PDB entry 6Q06 | electron microscopy, 2.70 A resolution | chains A and B of the 3 polymer chains in the assembly

# Chain A (and B)
Protein: Spike glycoprotein
Organism: Human betacoronavirus 2c EMC/2012
Notes: chain B of this document is another copy of the same molecule, construct and numbering; everything in this record applies to it too
Reference sequence: K0BRG7 (K0BRG7_9BETC); numbering as in UniProt (aligned over 19-1294)
Amino-acid sequence (1359 residues; row label = number of the first residue in the row; numbers below 1 keep their minus sign (Met-13 is residue -13)):
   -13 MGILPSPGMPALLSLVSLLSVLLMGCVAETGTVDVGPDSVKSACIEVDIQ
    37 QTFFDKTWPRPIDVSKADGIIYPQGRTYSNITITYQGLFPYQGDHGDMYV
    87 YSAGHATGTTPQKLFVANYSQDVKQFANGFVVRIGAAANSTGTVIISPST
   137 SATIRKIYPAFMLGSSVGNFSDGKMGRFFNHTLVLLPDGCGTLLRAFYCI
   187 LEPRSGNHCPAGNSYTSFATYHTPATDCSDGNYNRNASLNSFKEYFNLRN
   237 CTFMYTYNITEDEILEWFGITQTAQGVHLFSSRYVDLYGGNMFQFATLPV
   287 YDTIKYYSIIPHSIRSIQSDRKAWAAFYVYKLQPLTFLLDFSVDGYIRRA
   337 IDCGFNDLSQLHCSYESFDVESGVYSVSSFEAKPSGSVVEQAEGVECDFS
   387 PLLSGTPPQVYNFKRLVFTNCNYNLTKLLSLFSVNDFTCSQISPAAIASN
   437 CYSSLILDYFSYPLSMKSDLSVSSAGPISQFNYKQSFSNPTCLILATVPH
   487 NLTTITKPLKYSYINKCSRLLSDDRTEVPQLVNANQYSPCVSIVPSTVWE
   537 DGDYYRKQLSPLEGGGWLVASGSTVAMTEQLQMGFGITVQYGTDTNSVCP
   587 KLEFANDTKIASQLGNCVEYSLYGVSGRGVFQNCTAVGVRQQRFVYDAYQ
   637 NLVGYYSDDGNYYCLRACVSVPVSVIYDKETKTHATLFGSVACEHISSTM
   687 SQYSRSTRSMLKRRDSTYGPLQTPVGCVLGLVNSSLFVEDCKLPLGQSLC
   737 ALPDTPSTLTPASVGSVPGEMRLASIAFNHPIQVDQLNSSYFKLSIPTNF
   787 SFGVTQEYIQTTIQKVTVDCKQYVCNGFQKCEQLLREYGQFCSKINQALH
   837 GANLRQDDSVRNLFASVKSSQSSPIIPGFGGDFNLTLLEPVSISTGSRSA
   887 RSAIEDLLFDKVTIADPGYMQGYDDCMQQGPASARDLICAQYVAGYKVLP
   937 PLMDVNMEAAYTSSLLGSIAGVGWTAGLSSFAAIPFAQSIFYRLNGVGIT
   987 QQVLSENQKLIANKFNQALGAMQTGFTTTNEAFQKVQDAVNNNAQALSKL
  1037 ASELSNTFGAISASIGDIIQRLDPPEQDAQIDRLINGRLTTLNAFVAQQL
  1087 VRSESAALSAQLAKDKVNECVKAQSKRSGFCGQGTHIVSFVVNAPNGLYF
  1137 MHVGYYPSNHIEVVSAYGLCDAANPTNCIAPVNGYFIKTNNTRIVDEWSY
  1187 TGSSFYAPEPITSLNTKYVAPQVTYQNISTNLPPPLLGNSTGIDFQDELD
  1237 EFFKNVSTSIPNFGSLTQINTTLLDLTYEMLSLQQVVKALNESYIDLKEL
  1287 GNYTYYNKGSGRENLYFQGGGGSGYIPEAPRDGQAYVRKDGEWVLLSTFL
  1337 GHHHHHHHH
Unresolved in the structure: -13 to 17, 683-703, 742-753, 878-885, 1176-1182, 1225-1345
Construct notes: initiating methionine (-13); expression tag (-12 to 18, 1295-1345); engineered mutation Ala748 (Arg in K0BRG7), Gly751 (Arg in K0BRG7), Pro1060 (Val in K0BRG7), Pro1061 (Leu in K0BRG7)
Disulfide bonds: Cys30-Cys195, Cys176-Cys214, Cys185-Cys237, Cys339-Cys349, Cys383-Cys407, Cys425-Cys478, Cys437-Cys585, Cys503-Cys526, Cys603-Cys654, Cys620-Cys650, Cys679-Cys713, Cys727-Cys736, Cys806-Cys828, Cys811-Cys817, Cys912-Cys925, Cys1106-Cys1117, Cys1156-Cys1164
Covalently attached groups: N-acetylglucosamine (NAG) linked to Asn66, Asn104, Asn155, Asn166, Asn236, Asn244, Asn487, Asn592, Asn619, Asn719, Asn774, Asn785, Asn870, Asn1213; glycan linked to Asn125, Asn222, Asn410
Small-molecule neighbours: folic acid (FOL): Trp44, Pro45, Arg46, Pro47, His81, Val86, Ala123, Thr127, Gly128, Thr129, Ile131, Ile140, Ala309, Trp310, Ala311, Ala312

# Chain A / chain B interface
Contacting residue pairs (230):
  Thr70(A) with Gln826(B)
  Gln72(A) with Arg822(B), hydrogen bond
  Ser350(A) with Ser829(B), hydrogen bond (backbone-side chain); Gln833(B), hydrogen bond (backbone-side chain)
  Tyr351(A) with Gln833(B)
  Val360(A) with His836(B), hydrogen bond (backbone-side chain)
  Tyr361(A) with His836(B)
  Ser362(A) with Thr803(B), hydrogen bond
  Ser364(A) with Asp805(B)
  Ser365(A) with Asp805(B), hydrogen bond (backbone-side chain)
  Glu367(A) with Gln808(B)
  Arg401(A) with Ala260(B), hydrogen bond (side chain-backbone); Tyr287(B)
  Val403(A) with Tyr287(B)
  Gln427(A) with Leu1058(B); Glu1062(B)
  Ile428(A) with Arg1057(B); Leu1058(B)
  Ser429(A) with Arg1057(B), hydrogen bond (backbone-backbone); Asp1059(B)
  Pro430(A) with Asp1059(B)
  Ala432(A) with Gln1056(B); Arg1057(B)
  Asn436(A) with Gln1056(B), hydrogen bond (side chain-backbone); Arg1057(B)
  Ser440(A) with Gln261(B), hydrogen bond
  Ile442(A) with Ala260(B), hydrophobic; Gln261(B)
  Ser454(A) with Asn421(B); Asp422(B)
  Ser459(A) with Thr424(B); Cys425(B), hydrogen bond (backbone-backbone); Pro430(B)
  Ser460(A) with Phe423(B); Pro430(B)
  Ala461(A) with Phe423(B), hydrogen bond (backbone-backbone); Pro430(B), hydrophobic
  Gly462(A) with Phe423(B)
  Gln466(A) with Pro430(B)
  Pro476(A) with Arg1057(B)
  Arg511(A) with Glu589(B), salt bridge
  Thr512(A) with Glu589(B)
  Leu517(A) with Ala431(B), hydrophobic
  Asn521(A) with Ala260(B)
  Gln522(A) with Thr289(B)
  Tyr523(A) with Tyr287(B); Asp288(B)
  Ser528(A) with Asn166(B)
  Ser546(A) with Val153(B), hydrogen bond (side chain-backbone); Met161(B)
  Leu548(A) with Val109(B), hydrophobic; Gln111(B), hydrogen bond (backbone-side chain); Val153(B), hydrophobic; Met161(B), hydrophobic; Tyr292(B), hydrogen bond (backbone-side chain)
  Glu549(A) with Ser152(B); Val153(B); Tyr292(B)
  Gln576(A) with Gln261(B), hydrogen bond
  Tyr577(A) with Arg1057(B)
  Thr579(A) with Gln60(B); Gly61(B); Gln261(B)
  Arg614(A) with Asn812(B)
  Gln618(A) with Met913(B), hydrogen bond (side chain-backbone)
  Val623(A) with Ser65(B); Val329(B)
  Gly624(A) with Thr63(B); Tyr64(B); Val329(B), hydrogen bond (backbone-backbone); Asp330(B); Gly331(B)
  Val625(A) with Tyr58(B); Thr63(B), hydrogen bond (backbone-side chain); Asp330(B); Gly331(B); Tyr332(B), hydrophobic
  Gln627(A) with Val271(B)
  Gln628(A) with Tyr58(B); Pro59(B), hydrogen bond (side chain-backbone); Gln60(B), hydrogen bond (side chain-backbone); Arg62(B), hydrogen bond (side chain-backbone); Thr63(B); Phe279(B)
  Phe630(A) with Arg62(B); Thr63(B), hydrogen bond (backbone-backbone)
  Val631(A) with Thr63(B)
  Tyr632(A) with Arg62(B); Thr63(B), hydrogen bond (backbone-backbone); Tyr64(B)
  Asp633(A) with Tyr64(B); Ile67(B)
  Ala634(A) with Ile67(B), hydrophobic; Arg921(B)
  Tyr635(A) with Arg921(B); Leu923(B); Ala1037(B); Ser1038(B); Ser1041(B)
  Gln636(A) with Arg62(B), hydrogen bond; Tyr64(B), hydrogen bond
  Arg652(A) with Met913(B), hydrogen bond (side chain-backbone); Gln915(B); Gly916(B)
  Ala653(A) with Val929(B), hydrophobic
  Val655(A) with Tyr909(B), hydrogen bond (backbone-side chain); Met913(B), hydrophobic; Tyr928(B), hydrophobic
  Ser656(A) with Tyr909(B); Tyr928(B), hydrogen bond (backbone-backbone)
  Val657(A) with Tyr909(B)
  Pro658(A) with Lys933(B)
  Gly675(A) with Lys933(B)
  Ser676(A) with Gly904(B); Tyr905(B), hydrogen bond (backbone-backbone); Met906(B); Gln907(B); Gly908(B), hydrogen bond (backbone-backbone); Tyr909(B), hydrogen bond (backbone-backbone); Tyr928(B), hydrogen bond; Lys933(B)
  Val677(A) with Met906(B); Tyr909(B), hydrophobic
  Ala678(A) with Asp910(B), hydrogen bond (backbone-side chain)
  His681(A) with Tyr909(B); Asp910(B), salt bridge; Met913(B)
  Gln708(A) with Met906(B)
  Thr709(A) with Met906(B)
  Pro710(A) with Tyr905(B); Met906(B)
  Val711(A) with Tyr905(B); Pro936(B), hydrophobic
  Gly712(A) with Tyr905(B); Met906(B)
  Pro730(A) with Leu938(B), hydrophobic
  Leu731(A) with Pro936(B)
  Gly732(A) with Pro936(B); Pro937(B)
  Gln733(A) with Tyr905(B); Pro937(B), hydrogen bond (backbone-backbone); Leu938(B); Met939(B), hydrogen bond (backbone-backbone); Asp940(B), hydrogen bond (backbone-backbone)
  Ser734(A) with Met939(B); Asp940(B), hydrogen bond; Met943(B)
  Ile762(A) with Met943(B)
  Ala763(A) with Met943(B)
  Phe764(A) with Met943(B); Ala946(B); Tyr947(B), hydrophobic; Ser950(B)
  Pro767(A) with Ser855(B); Ser856(B); Gln857(B); Ser858(B); Ser950(B)
  Ile768(A) with Ser856(B), hydrogen bond (backbone-backbone); Gln857(B); Ser858(B), hydrogen bond (backbone-backbone)
  Gln769(A) with Ser858(B); Ser859(B); Pro860(B)
  Val770(A) with Ser858(B), hydrogen bond (backbone-backbone); Ser859(B), hydrogen bond (backbone-side chain); Pro860(B); Phe967(B), hydrophobic; Ala969(B), hydrophobic
  Asp771(A) with Pro860(B); Ala969(B)
  Gln772(A) with Ser859(B); Ala969(B); Ile970(B), hydrogen bond (side chain-backbone); Pro971(B)
  Phe778(A) with Trp960(B), hydrophobic; Ala968(B), hydrophobic; Ala969(B); Ile970(B), hydrophobic
  Lys779(A) with Phe967(B); Ala968(B); Ala969(B), hydrogen bond (backbone-backbone)
  Leu780(A) with Phe967(B)
  Ser781(A) with Gln857(B), hydrogen bond; Ser966(B); Phe967(B), hydrogen bond (backbone-backbone)
  Pro783(A) with Ser965(B)
  Val983(A) with Gly963(B)
  Lys1035(A) with Lys830(B)
  Asn1042(A) with Glu823(B); Tyr824(B), hydrogen bond (side chain-backbone); Gly825(B), hydrogen bond (side chain-backbone)
  Thr1043(A) with Glu823(B), hydrogen bond (backbone-backbone)
  Phe1044(A) with Glu823(B), hydrogen bond (backbone-backbone); Tyr824(B)
  Pro1060(A) with Phe473(B), hydrophobic
  Pro1061(A) with Phe473(B)
  Arg1069(A) with Tyr824(B); Asp1068(B), salt bridge
  Ser1091(A) with Glu1090(B), hydrogen bond
  Leu1094(A) with Leu1094(B), hydrophobic
  Arg1113(A) with Asp1101(B), salt bridge
  Ser1114(A) with Leu964(B); Asn1104(B), hydrogen bond (backbone-side chain)
  Gly1115(A) with Lys1100(B); Asn1104(B)
  Gly1120(A) with Leu964(B)
  Thr1121(A) with Leu964(B), hydrogen bond (side chain-backbone); Ser965(B)
  Tyr1141(A) with Ser965(B)
  Pro1143(A) with Ser965(B)
  His1146(A) with Gln857(B), hydrogen bond; Ser965(B), hydrogen bond (side chain-backbone)
  Tyr1153(A) with Ile970(B); Pro971(B); Gln974(B); Tyr978(B)
  Asn1169(A) with Ala962(B)
  Tyr1171(A) with Trp960(B), hydrophobic; Thr961(B); Ser966(B), hydrogen bond
  Ser1189(A) with Ala962(B), hydrogen bond (side chain-backbone); Ser966(B), hydrogen bond (backbone-side chain)
  Ser1190(A) with Gly963(B)
  Tyr1204(A) with Leu1200(B)
  Val1205(A) with Leu1200(B)
  Ala1206(A) with Gln987(B); Leu1200(B)
  Gln1208(A) with Gln987(B), hydrogen bond
  Thr1210(A) with Gln974(B)
Also at the interface, not in a pair above, chain A (134 interface residues in all): Glu352, Thr405, Val458, Pro525, Lys543, Pro547, Asp580, Ser612, Cys654, Asn765, Leu773, Ile782, Gly1045, Asp1059, Phe1116, Gln1119, Gly1170
Also at the interface, not in a pair above, chain B (123 interface residues in all): Ile69, Gly154, Lys291, Lys470, Gly813, Asp843, Arg847, Ala851, Lys854, Cys912, Pro917, Ala920, Leu935, Asp1053

# Overview
The interface between chain A and chain B involves 134 residues on one side and 123 on the other; the contacts
include 59 hydrogen bonds and 4 salt bridges. Polar contacts include Arg511(A)-Glu589(B), His681(A)-Asp910(B)
and Arg1069(A)-Asp1068(B). Chain A binds folic acid.
Both chains are Spike glycoprotein (Human betacoronavirus 2c EMC/2012). Entry 6Q06 (MERS-CoV S structure in
complex with 2,3-sialyl-N-acetyl-lactosamine) was determined by electron microscopy (same publication as 6Q04,
6Q05 and 6Q07).
